PDB entry 7O15 | electron microscopy, 3.80 A resolution | chains C and D of the 5 polymer chains in the assembly

# Chain C
Protein: Probable ABC transporter ATP-binding protein NosF
Organism: Pseudomonas stutzeri ATCC 14405
Reference sequence: P19844 (NOSF_PSEST); numbering as in UniProt (aligned over 1-308)
Chain sequence (308 residues; row label = number of the first residue in the row):
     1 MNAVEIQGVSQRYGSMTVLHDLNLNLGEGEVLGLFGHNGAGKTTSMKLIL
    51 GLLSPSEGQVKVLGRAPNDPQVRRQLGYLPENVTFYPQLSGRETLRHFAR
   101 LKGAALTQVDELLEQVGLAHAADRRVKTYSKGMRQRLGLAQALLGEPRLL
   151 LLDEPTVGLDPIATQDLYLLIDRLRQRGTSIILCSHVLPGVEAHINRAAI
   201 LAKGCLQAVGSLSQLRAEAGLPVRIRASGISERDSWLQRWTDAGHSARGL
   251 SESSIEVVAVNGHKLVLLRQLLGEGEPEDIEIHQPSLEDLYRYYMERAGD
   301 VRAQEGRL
Not modelled in the structure: 1

# Chain D
Protein: Probable ABC transporter permease protein NosY
Organism: Pseudomonas stutzeri ATCC 14405
Reference sequence: P19845 (NOSY_PSEST); numbering as in UniProt (aligned over 1-276)
Chain sequence (276 residues; numbered 1 to 276; the number before each row is that of its first residue):
     1 MNQVWNIARKELSDGLRNRWLLAISLLFAVLAVGIAWLGAAASGQLGFTS
    51 IPATIASLASLATFLMPLIALLLAYDAIVGEDEGGTLMLLLTYPLGRGQI
   101 LLGKFVGHGLILALAVLIGFGCAALAIALLVEGVELGMLFWAFGRFMISS
   151 TLLGWVFLAFAYVLSGKVNEKSSAAGLALGVWFLFVLVFDLVLLALLVLS
   201 EGKFNPELLPWLLLLNPTDIYRLINLSGFEGSGSAMGVLSLGADLPVPAA
   251 VLWLCLLAWIGVSLLLAYAIFRRRLT
Not modelled in the structure: 1, 44-49, 275-276

# How chain C and chain D interact
Residue-residue contacts (36):
  Leu50(C) - Thr92(D)
  Leu52(C) - Met88(D)  hydrophobic
  Arg73(C) - Leu91(D)  hydrogen bond (side chain-backbone)
  Arg73(C) - Thr92(D)
  Arg73(C) - Tyr93(D)  hydrogen bond (side chain-backbone)
  Arg74(C) - Pro94(D)
  Tyr78(C) - Leu89(D)
  Pro80(C) - Leu89(D)  hydrophobic
  Val83(C) - Gly84(D)
  Val83(C) - Gly85(D)
  Thr84(C) - Gly84(D)  hydrogen bond (backbone-backbone)
  Phe85(C) - Thr86(D)
  Phe85(C) - Leu89(D)  hydrophobic
  Tyr86(C) - Lys10(D)  hydrogen bond
  Tyr86(C) - Glu81(D)  hydrogen bond
  Tyr86(C) - Thr86(D)  hydrogen bond
  Tyr86(C) - Leu90(D)
  Gln88(C) - Asp14(D)
  Gln88(C) - Arg17(D)
  Leu89(C) - Lys10(D)
  Leu89(C) - Ser13(D)
  His97(C) - Asn6(D)
  His97(C) - Ile7(D)
  His97(C) - Lys10(D)
  Phe98(C) - Tyr93(D)
  Arg100(C) - Gln3(D)
  Arg100(C) - Asn6(D)  hydrogen bond (backbone-side chain)
  Leu101(C) - Gln3(D)
  Leu101(C) - Leu90(D)  hydrophobic
  Leu101(C) - Tyr93(D)  hydrophobic
  Leu101(C) - Pro94(D)
  Leu101(C) - Leu95(D)  hydrophobic
  Lys102(C) - Tyr93(D)
  Arg125(C) - Arg17(D)
  Gln141(C) - Leu89(D)
  Gln141(C) - Tyr93(D)  hydrogen bond
Other interface residues (no listed pair), chain C (24 interface residues in all): Lys47, Pro70, Asn82, Ser90, Glu93
Other interface residues (no listed pair), chain D (20 interface residues in all): Arg9

# Overview
24 residues of chain C face 20 of chain D across their interface, with 8 hydrogen bonds. Among the polar pairs
are Arg73(C)-Leu91(D), Arg73(C)-Tyr93(D) and Tyr86(C)-Lys10(D).
Chain C is Probable ABC transporter ATP-binding protein NosF and chain D is Probable ABC transporter permease
protein NosY, both from Pseudomonas stutzeri ATCC 14405; the structure, ABC transporter NosDFY,
nucleotide-free in lipid nanodisc, R-domain 2, was determined by electron microscopy, deposited together with
7O0Y, 7O0Z, 7O10, 7O11, 7O12, 7O13 and 10 further entries.
